PDB entry 8V46 | electron microscopy, 3.09 A resolution | chains A and D of the 5 polymer chains in the assembly

Chain A:
Name: AriA antitoxin
From: Escherichia coli B185
UniProtKB: D6IC77 (D6IC77_ECOLX); numbering as in UniProt (aligned over 2-464)
Amino-acid sequence (464 residues; numbered 1 to 464; the number before each row is that of its first residue):
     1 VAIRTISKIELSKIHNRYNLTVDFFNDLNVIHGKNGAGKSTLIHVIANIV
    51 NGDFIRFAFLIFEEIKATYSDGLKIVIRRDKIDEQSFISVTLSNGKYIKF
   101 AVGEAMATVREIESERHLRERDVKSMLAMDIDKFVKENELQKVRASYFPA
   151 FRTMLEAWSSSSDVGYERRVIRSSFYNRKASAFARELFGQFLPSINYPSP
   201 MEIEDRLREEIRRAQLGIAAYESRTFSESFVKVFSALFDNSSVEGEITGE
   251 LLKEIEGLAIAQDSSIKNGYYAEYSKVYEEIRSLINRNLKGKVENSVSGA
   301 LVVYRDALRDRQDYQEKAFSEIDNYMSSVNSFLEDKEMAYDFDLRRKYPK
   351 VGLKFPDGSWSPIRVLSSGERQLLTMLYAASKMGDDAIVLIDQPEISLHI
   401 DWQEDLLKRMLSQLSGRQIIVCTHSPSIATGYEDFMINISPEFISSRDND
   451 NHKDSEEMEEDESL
Disordered / not traced: 1-2, 115-122, 163-171, 239-247, 289-294, 447-464
Sequence notes: expression tag (1); engineered mutation Gln393 (Glu in D6IC77)
Ligand contacts: ATP (adenosine-5'-triphosphate): His15, Arg17, Tyr18, Lys34, Asn35, Gly36, Ala37, Gly38, Lys39, Ser40, Thr41, His424
What the authors report for this chain:
  - mutagenesis - K39I, D392A: decreased catalytic activity

Chain D:
Name: AriB
From: Escherichia coli B185
UniProtKB: D6IC76 (D6IC76_ECOLX); residue numbers follow UniProt; this construct covers 1-308
Amino-acid sequence (308 residues; row label = number of the first residue in the row):
     1 MSSCAYTIDSYITLLTMSSKKRLLVEGRHDRSHLYQLIYKFNPASKVKID
    51 TAQDIKASDKAMSKNNRLKIETIHSKVKGKDNISFLCDRAFREFAFNDQI
   101 EDLLNSHYCDDSLYWTLGHSLENYFFNPSIIIDAFQFLSPSEYKYKAIEL
   151 FSELISSSFAVLAAVSLAAKDIDKAGLPAALIDWKDIVINDGTIKLIRRD
   201 SYDIDSACVDSFFNAFDAVLPRVIASDVGICSRVVRGHTGILLLQKLFSA
   251 CLYYVGREDDALQADSSANYFCNLSELSLTTALAESWVRKIGVLEDVYFP
   301 DSLLKNIE
Disordered / not traced: 1-2, 308
Sequence notes: engineered mutation Ala90 (Glu in D6IC76)
What the authors report for this chain:
  - catalytic residues: Glu26, Asp30, Asp88, Glu122
  - catalytic residues: Arg28 (by similarity / conservation)

Chain A / chain D interface:
Contacting residue pairs (20):
  His32(A) - Met17(D)
  Lys34(A) - Ser19(D)
  Glu404(A) - Thr7(D)
  Glu404(A) - Ser10(D)
  His424(A) - Met17(D)
  Pro426(A) - Tyr6(D)
  Pro426(A) - Ser10(D)
  Pro426(A) - Thr13(D)
  Pro426(A) - Leu14(D)
  Pro426(A) - Met17(D)  hydrophobic
  Ser427(A) - Tyr6(D)
  Ser427(A) - Ser10(D)
  Ala429(A) - Thr13(D)
  Thr430(A) - Asp9(D)
  Thr430(A) - Ser10(D)
  Thr430(A) - Thr13(D)
  Glu433(A) - Ile12(D)
  Glu433(A) - Thr13(D)  hydrogen bond
  Met436(A) - Thr16(D)
  Met436(A) - Met17(D)  hydrophobic
Interface residues without a listed pair, chain A (14 interface residues in all): Asp401, Thr423, Ser425, Gly431
Interface residues without a listed pair, chain D (11 interface residues in all): Lys56

Overview:
14 residues of chain A and 11 residues of chain D are in contact, with 1 hydrogen bond. The hydrogen-bonded
pair is Glu433(A)-Thr13(D). Chain A binds ATP. The paper reports catalytic residues Glu26(D), Asp30(D) and
Asp88(D) among others; K39I and D392A of chain A reduce catalytic activity.
Chain A is AriA antitoxin and chain D is AriB, both from Escherichia coli B185; the structure, CryoEM
structure of AriA-AriB complex (Form I), was determined by electron microscopy, deposited together with 8V45,
8V47, 8V48 and 8V49.
